6VOF - chains C and E of the 26 polymer chains in the assembly; structure by electron microscopy, 4.51 A resolution (low resolution: residue-level contacts below are approximate; hydrogen-bond / salt-bridge calls are withheld).

Chain C:
Protein: ATP synthase subunit alpha, chloroplastic
From: Spinacia oleracea
Notes: EC 7.1.2.2
UniProt: P06450 (ATPA_SPIOL); residues 1-507 here = UniProt positions 1-507
Chain sequence (507 residues; numbered 1 to 507; the number before each row is that of its first residue):
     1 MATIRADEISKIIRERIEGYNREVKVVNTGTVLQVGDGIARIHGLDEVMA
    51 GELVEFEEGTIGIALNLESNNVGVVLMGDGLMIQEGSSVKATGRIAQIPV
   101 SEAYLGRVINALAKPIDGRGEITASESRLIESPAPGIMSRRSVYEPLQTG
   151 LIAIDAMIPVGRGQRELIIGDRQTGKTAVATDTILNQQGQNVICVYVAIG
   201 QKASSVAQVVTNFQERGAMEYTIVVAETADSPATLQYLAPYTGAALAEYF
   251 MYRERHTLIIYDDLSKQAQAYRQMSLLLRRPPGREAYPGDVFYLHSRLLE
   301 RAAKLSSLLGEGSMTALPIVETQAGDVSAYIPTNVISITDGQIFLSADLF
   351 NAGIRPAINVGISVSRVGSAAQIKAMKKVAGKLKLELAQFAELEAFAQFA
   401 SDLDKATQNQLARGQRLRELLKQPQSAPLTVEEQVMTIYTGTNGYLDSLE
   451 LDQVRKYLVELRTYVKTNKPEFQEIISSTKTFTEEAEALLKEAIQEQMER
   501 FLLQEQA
Disordered / not traced: 1-3, 505-507
Residues lining bound ligands:
  - ADP (adenosine-5'-diphosphate): Val364, Ser365, Arg366, Val367, Leu385
  - ATP (adenosine-5'-triphosphate): Asp171, Arg172, Gln173, Thr174, Gly175, Lys176, Thr177, Ala178, Val179, Gln201, Lys202, Glu321, Phe350, Arg355, Pro356, Gln423, Pro424, Gln425
UniProt features mapped onto this chain:
  - binding site (ATP): Gly170 to Thr177
  - site: Ser363 (Required for activity)

Chain E:
Protein: ATP synthase subunit beta, chloroplastic
From: Spinacia oleracea
Notes: EC 7.1.2.2
UniProt: P00825 (ATPB_SPIOL); numbering as in UniProt (aligned over 1-498)
Chain sequence (498 residues; each row starts with the number of its first residue):
     1 MRINPTTSDPGVSTLEKKNLGRIAQIIGPVLDVAFPPGKMPNIYNALIVK
    51 GRDTAGQPMNVTCEVQQLLGNNRVRAVAMSATDGLTRGMEVIDTGAPLSV
   101 PVGGATLGRIFNVLGEPVDNLGPVDTRTTSPIHRSAPAFTQLDTKLSIFE
   151 TGIKVVDLLAPYRRGGKIGLFGGAGVGKTVLIMELINNIAKAHGGVSVFG
   201 GVGERTREGNDLYMEMKESGVINEQNIAESKVALVYGQMNEPPGARMRVG
   251 LTALTMAEYFRDVNEQDVLLFIDNIFRFVQAGSEVSALLGRMPSAVGYQP
   301 TLSTEMGSLQERITSTKEGSITSIQAVYVPADDLTDPAPATTFAHLDATT
   351 VLSRGLAAKGIYPAVDPLDSTSTMLQPRIVGEEHYEIAQRVKETLQRYKE
   401 LQDIIAILGLDELSEEDRLTVARARKIERFLSQPFFVAEVFTGSPGKYVG
   451 LAETIRGFQLILSGELDSLPEQAFYLVGNIDEATAKAMNLEMESKLKK
Disordered / not traced: 1-17, 497-498
Residues lining bound ligands:
  - ADP (adenosine-5'-diphosphate): Gly175, Val176, Gly177, Lys178, Thr179, Val180, Leu181, Gly360, Ile361, Tyr362, Ala438, Phe441
  - ATP (adenosine-5'-triphosphate): Phe343, Ser372, Thr373, Gln376, Tyr385
UniProt features mapped onto this chain:
  - binding site (ATP): Gly172 to Thr179

Interface between chain C and chain E:
Contacting residue pairs (108; chain C residue first):
  Gly44(C) - Arg87(E)
  Leu45(C) - Arg87(E)
  Asp46(C) - Arg87(E)
  Glu47(C) - Thr86(E)
  Val48(C) - Thr86(E)
  Met49(C) - Thr82(E)
  Met49(C) - Asp83(E)
  Met49(C) - Gly84(E)
  Met49(C) - Leu85(E)
  Met49(C) - Thr86(E)
  Ala50(C) - Asp83(E)
  Asn66(C) - Ile27(E)
  Leu67(C) - Gln25(E)
  Leu67(C) - Ile26(E)
  Leu67(C) - Ile27(E)
  Leu67(C) - Arg87(E)
  Glu68(C) - Ala24(E)
  Glu68(C) - Gln25(E)
  Glu68(C) - Arg87(E)
  Ser69(C) - Ala24(E)
  Ser69(C) - Gln25(E)
  Asn71(C) - Arg87(E)
  Val72(C) - Arg87(E)
  Ile95(C) - Thr54(E)
  Ile95(C) - Asp83(E)
  Ala134(C) - Asn240(E)
  Pro135(C) - Arg207(E)
  Gly136(C) - Arg207(E)
  Ile137(C) - Ile110(E)
  Ile137(C) - Thr206(E)
  Ile137(C) - Asn210(E)
  Met138(C) - Val118(E)
  Met138(C) - Asp119(E)
  Met138(C) - Asn120(E)
  Arg140(C) - Arg207(E)
  Arg140(C) - Asn210(E)
  Arg140(C) - Met214(E)
  Arg141(C) - Asn210(E)
  Ser142(C) - Asn210(E)
  Ser142(C) - Asp211(E)
  Arg165(C) - Arg205(E)
  Arg280(C) - Ile27(E)
  Arg280(C) - Leu288(E)
  Arg284(C) - Ser294(E)
  Arg284(C) - Ala295(E)
  Arg284(C) - Val296(E)
  Arg284(C) - Gly297(E)
  Arg284(C) - Tyr298(E)
  Gly289(C) - Glu284(E)
  Asp290(C) - Glu284(E)
  Phe292(C) - Arg246(E)
  Phe292(C) - Arg277(E)
  Phe292(C) - Gln280(E)
  Tyr293(C) - Asn240(E)
  Tyr293(C) - Glu241(E)
  Tyr293(C) - Pro242(E)
  Tyr293(C) - Arg246(E)
  Ser296(C) - Met239(E)
  Ser296(C) - Asn240(E)
  Arg297(C) - Asn240(E)
  Glu300(C) - Arg205(E)
  Glu300(C) - Thr206(E)
  Glu300(C) - Gln238(E)
  Glu300(C) - Asn240(E)
  Ala303(C) - Arg207(E)
  Ser328(C) - Ala331(E)
  Tyr330(C) - Gln280(E)
  Thr333(C) - Tyr328(E)
  Thr333(C) - Pro330(E)
  Asn334(C) - Gln280(E)
  Ile336(C) - Ala174(E)
  Ile336(C) - Tyr328(E)
  Ser337(C) - Met239(E)
  Ser337(C) - Arg277(E)
  Ile338(C) - Met239(E)
  Asp340(C) - Arg205(E)
  Asp340(C) - Glu208(E)
  Gln342(C) - Ala174(E)
  Gly361(C) - Ala358(E)
  Ile362(C) - Arg354(E)
  Arg366(C) - Arg205(E)
  Arg366(C) - Glu208(E)
  Val367(C) - Glu208(E)
  Val367(C) - Val440(E)
  Val367(C) - Phe441(E)
  Gly368(C) - Val440(E)
  Gly368(C) - Phe441(E)
  Ser369(C) - Val440(E)
  Ala370(C) - Val440(E)
  Gly381(C) - Thr442(E)
  Lys382(C) - Thr442(E)
  Lys382(C) - Gly443(E)
  Leu385(C) - Tyr475(E)
  Leu385(C) - Leu476(E)
  Ala388(C) - Ala358(E)
  Gln389(C) - Lys359(E)
  Gln389(C) - Arg425(E)
  Gln389(C) - Arg429(E)
  Gln389(C) - Tyr475(E)
  Glu392(C) - Lys359(E)
  Glu392(C) - Arg425(E)
  Leu393(C) - Arg425(E)
  Phe396(C) - Leu410(E)
  Phe399(C) - Gly409(E)
  Phe399(C) - Leu410(E)
  Phe399(C) - Asp411(E)
  Ser401(C) - Asp411(E)
  Asp402(C) - Asp411(E)
Also at the interface, not in a pair above, chain C (65 interface residues in all): Asn70, Leu129, Pro281, Glu285, Ala406
Also at the interface, not in a pair above, chain E (64 interface residues in all): Gly28, Ala81, Gly209, Tyr213, Pro243, Ala287, Pro293, Gly360, Gln472

Summary:
The interface between chain C and chain E involves 65 residues on one side and 64 on the other. ADP is bound
between chain C and chain E. Ligands of chain C: ATP. Ligands of chain E: ATP.
Chain C is ATP synthase subunit alpha, chloroplastic and chain E is ATP synthase subunit beta, chloroplastic,
both from Spinacia oleracea; the structure, Chloroplast ATP synthase (O2, CF1FO), was determined by electron
microscopy together with 6VM1, 6VM4, 6VMB, 6VMD, 6VMG, 6VOG and 8 further entries from the same study.
